PDB entry 7NP3 | electron microscopy, 3.30 A resolution | chains A and D of the 4 polymer chains in the assembly

# Chain A (and D)
Name: Potassium/sodium hyperpolarization-activated cyclic nucleotide-gated channel 4
From: Oryctolagus cuniculus
Notes: chain D of this document is another copy of the same molecule, construct and numbering; everything in this record applies to it too
UniProtKB: Q9TV66 (HCN4_RABIT); aligned in 2 segments with insertions or deletions, so no single offset holds: 1-781 ~ UniProt 1-783; 782-892 ~ UniProt 1065-1175
Amino-acid sequence (892 residues; each row starts with the number of its first residue):
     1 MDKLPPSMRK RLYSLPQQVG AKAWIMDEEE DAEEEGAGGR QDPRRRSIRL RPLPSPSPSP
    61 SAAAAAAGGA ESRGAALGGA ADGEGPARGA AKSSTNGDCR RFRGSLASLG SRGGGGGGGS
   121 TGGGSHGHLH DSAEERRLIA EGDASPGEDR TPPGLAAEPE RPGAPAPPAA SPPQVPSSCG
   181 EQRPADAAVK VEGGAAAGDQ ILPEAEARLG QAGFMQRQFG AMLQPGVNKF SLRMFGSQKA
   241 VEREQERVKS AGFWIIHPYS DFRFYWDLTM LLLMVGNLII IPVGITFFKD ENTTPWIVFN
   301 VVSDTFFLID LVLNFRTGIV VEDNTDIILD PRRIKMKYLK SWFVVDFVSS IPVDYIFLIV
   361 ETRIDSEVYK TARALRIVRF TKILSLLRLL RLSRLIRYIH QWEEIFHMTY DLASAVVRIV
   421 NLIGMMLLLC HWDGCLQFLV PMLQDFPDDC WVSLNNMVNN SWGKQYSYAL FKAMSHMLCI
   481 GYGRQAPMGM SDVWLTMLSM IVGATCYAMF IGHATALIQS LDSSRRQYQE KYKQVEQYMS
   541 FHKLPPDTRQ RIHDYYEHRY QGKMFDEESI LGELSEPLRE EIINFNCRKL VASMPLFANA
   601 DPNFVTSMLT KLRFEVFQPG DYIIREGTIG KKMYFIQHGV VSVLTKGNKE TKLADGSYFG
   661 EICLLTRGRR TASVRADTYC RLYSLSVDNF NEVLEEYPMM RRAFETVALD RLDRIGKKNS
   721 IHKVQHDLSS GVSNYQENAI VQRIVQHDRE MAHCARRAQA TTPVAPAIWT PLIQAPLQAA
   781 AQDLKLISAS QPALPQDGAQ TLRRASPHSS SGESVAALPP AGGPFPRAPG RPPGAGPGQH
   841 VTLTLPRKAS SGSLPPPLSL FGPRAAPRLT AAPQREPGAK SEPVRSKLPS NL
Unresolved in the structure: 1-216, 707-892
Sequence notes: insertion (821-824)
UniProt features mapped onto this chain:
  - binding site (3',5'-cyclic GMP): Tyr560, Lys563, Phe565, Glu567
  - binding site (3',5'-cyclic AMP): Gly660, Glu661, Cys663, Arg670, Thr671, Val674, Arg711
  - modified residue (Phosphoserine): Ser145, Ser806, Ser810
From the paper describing this entry:
  - conformationally variable residues (domain motion, helix shift, order/disorder transition, side-chain flip): Glu403, His407, Asp411, Tyr507, Phe510, Ile511, Thr515, Gln519, Ser540, Glu557, His558
  - mutagenesis - H407A/H553A (Tm change 10 degC): decreased stability

# Chain A / chain D interface
Residue-residue contacts (88):
  Met234(A) - His558(D)
  Lys239(A) - Val640(D)
  Glu322(A) - Gln561(D)
  Asp323(A) - His558(D)  salt bridge
  His407(A) - His553(D)
  His407(A) - Glu557(D)  salt bridge
  Tyr410(A) - Glu557(D)
  Tyr410(A) - Gln561(D)
  Tyr410(A) - Gly562(D)  hydrogen bond (side chain-backbone)
  Asp411(A) - His553(D)  salt bridge
  Asp411(A) - Glu557(D)
  Leu412(A) - Gln529(D)
  Ala413(A) - Gln529(D)
  Cys479(A) - Leu478(D)
  Cys479(A) - Cys479(D)
  Cys479(A) - Ile480(D)  hydrophobic
  Ile480(A) - Ile480(D)
  Gly481(A) - Ile480(D)
  Tyr482(A) - Phe471(D)
  Tyr482(A) - Ser475(D)  hydrogen bond
  Tyr482(A) - Ile480(D)  hydrophobic
  Tyr482(A) - Gly483(D)
  Ala486(A) - Gly483(D)
  Ala486(A) - Arg484(D)
  Pro487(A) - Phe471(D)
  Pro487(A) - Arg484(D)
  Met488(A) - Arg484(D)
  Val493(A) - Phe471(D)  hydrophobic
  Trp494(A) - Ser467(D)
  Thr496(A) - Phe471(D)
  Met497(A) - Ser467(D)
  Met497(A) - Leu470(D)  hydrophobic
  Met497(A) - Phe471(D)  hydrophobic
  Met497(A) - Met474(D)  hydrophobic
  Met500(A) - Leu478(D)  hydrophobic
  Met500(A) - Ile480(D)  hydrophobic
  Ala504(A) - Leu478(D)  hydrophobic
  Ala504(A) - Tyr507(D)
  Thr505(A) - Tyr507(D)
  Ala508(A) - Ile511(D)  hydrophobic
  Met509(A) - Ile518(D)  hydrophobic
  Gly512(A) - Thr515(D)
  Ser520(A) - Lys533(D)  hydrogen bond (backbone-side chain)
  Leu521(A) - Lys533(D)  hydrogen bond (backbone-side chain)
  Ser523(A) - Glu530(D)
  Ser523(A) - Lys533(D)  hydrogen bond
  Ser524(A) - Gln537(D)  hydrogen bond
  Arg526(A) - Glu530(D)  salt bridge
  Gln527(A) - Gln534(D)
  Arg559(A) - Phe541(D)
  Gln561(A) - Phe541(D)
  Lys563(A) - Gln537(D)
  Met564(A) - Gln534(D)
  Met564(A) - Gln537(D)
  Phe565(A) - Gln534(D)
  Phe565(A) - Tyr538(D)  hydrophobic
  Phe565(A) - Phe541(D)  hydrophobic
  Glu567(A) - Tyr538(D)
  Glu567(A) - His542(D)  salt bridge
  Ser569(A) - Lys531(D)  hydrogen bond
  Ile570(A) - Lys531(D)
  Ile570(A) - Gln534(D)
  Ile570(A) - Val535(D)  hydrophobic
  Ile570(A) - Tyr538(D)  hydrophobic
  Glu573(A) - Lys531(D)
  Glu573(A) - Tyr555(D)  hydrogen bond (backbone-side chain)
  Glu573(A) - Tyr556(D)  hydrogen bond
  Glu573(A) - Tyr560(D)
  Leu574(A) - Tyr556(D)  hydrophobic
  Ser575(A) - Tyr555(D)
  Pro577(A) - Asp621(D)
  Leu578(A) - Arg551(D)
  Leu578(A) - Ile552(D)  hydrophobic
  Leu578(A) - Tyr555(D)  hydrophobic
  Glu581(A) - Thr548(D)  hydrogen bond
  Glu581(A) - Arg551(D)  salt bridge
  Ile582(A) - Tyr538(D)
  Ile582(A) - Leu544(D)  hydrophobic
  Ile582(A) - Thr548(D)
  Ile582(A) - Ile552(D)  hydrophobic
  Phe585(A) - His542(D)
  Phe585(A) - Lys543(D)
  Phe585(A) - Leu544(D)  hydrophobic
  Phe585(A) - Pro545(D)
  Asn586(A) - His542(D)  hydrogen bond
  Phe614(A) - Phe541(D)  hydrophobic
  Arg681(A) - Phe541(D)
  Tyr683(A) - His542(D)
Other interface residues (no listed pair), chain A (61 interface residues in all): Arg233, Phe235, His476, Met490, Ile501, His513, Ala516, Leu571, Asn603
Other interface residues (no listed pair), chain D (52 interface residues in all): Lys464, Gly481, Tyr482, Ala514, Gln519, Gln550, Val616, Phe617, Gln618, Arg669, Asp677, Tyr679

# Summary
The interface between chain A and chain D involves 61 residues on one side and 52 on the other, with 11
hydrogen bonds and 6 salt bridges. Polar pairs include Asp323(A)-His558(D), His407(A)-Glu557(D) and
Asp411(A)-His553(D). From the paper: H407A/H553A of chain A reduce stability; conformational variability at
Glu403(A), His407(A) and Asp411(A) among others.
Both chains are Potassium/sodium hyperpolarization-activated cyclic nucleotide-gated channel 4 (Oryctolagus
cuniculus). Entry 7NP3 (cAMP-free rabbit HCN4 stabilized in LMNG-CHS detergent mixture) was determined by
electron microscopy (same publication as 7NP4 and 7NMN).
